Entry 8J4G (X-ray diffraction, 2.49 A resolution); this record covers chains A and B of the 3 polymer chains in the assembly.

Chain A:
Molecule: MHC class I antigen
From: Anas platyrhynchos
UniProtKB: A0A2Z4U0D0 (A0A2Z4U0D0_ANAPL); residues 1-271 here correspond to UniProt positions 22-292 (UniProt number = residue number + 21)
Amino-acid sequence (271 residues; row label = number of the first residue in the row):
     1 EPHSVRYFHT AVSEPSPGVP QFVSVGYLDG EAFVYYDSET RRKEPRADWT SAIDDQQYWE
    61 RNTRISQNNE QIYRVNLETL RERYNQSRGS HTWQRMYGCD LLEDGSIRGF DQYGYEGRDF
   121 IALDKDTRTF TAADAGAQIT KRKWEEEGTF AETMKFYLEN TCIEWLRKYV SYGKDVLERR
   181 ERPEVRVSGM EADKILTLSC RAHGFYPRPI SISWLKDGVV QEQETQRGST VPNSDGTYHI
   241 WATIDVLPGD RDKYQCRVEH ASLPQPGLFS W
Sequence notes: engineered mutation Asn62 (Ile83 in A0A2Z4U0D0); conflict Leu198 (Ser219 in A0A2Z4U0D0)
Disulfides: Cys99-Cys162, Cys200-Cys256

Chain B:
Molecule: Beta-2-microglobulin
From: Anas platyrhynchos
UniProtKB: Q14U75 (Q14U75_ANAPL); residues 1-101 here correspond to UniProt positions 19-119 (UniProt number = residue number + 18)
Amino-acid sequence (103 residues; numbered -1 to 101; the number before each row is that of its first residue; numbers below 1 keep their minus sign (Glu-1 is residue -1)):
    -1 EFGQAKAAPK VQVYSRHPAT AGTENILNCY VEGFHPPKID IALLKNGEPM KDVKYNDMSF
    59 GDDWTFQRLV YAPFTPTKSD VYTCRVDHEA FTEPQSFRWE PDF
Unresolved in the structure: -1 to 0, 100-101
Sequence notes: expression tag (-1 to 0)
Disulfides: Cys27-Cys82

Chain A / chain B interface:
Pairs across the interface - 66 pairs, chain A then chain B:
  Phe8(A) with Phe58(B)
  His9(A) with Phe58(B)
  Thr10(A) with Phe58(B); Phe64(B)
  Val12(A) with Pro35(B), hydrophobic
  Ser16(A) with Lys36(B)
  Pro17(A) with Ile37(B)
  Gly18(A) with Arg66(B), hydrogen bond (backbone-side chain)
  Val19(A) with Pro35(B)
  Tyr27(A) with Met56(B); Ser57(B)
  Tyr35(A) with Asp55(B)
  Arg46(A) with Asp55(B), salt bridge
  Ser90(A) with Gln2(B), hydrogen bond (backbone-side chain)
  Thr92(A) with His33(B); Pro35(B)
  Gln94(A) with His33(B), hydrogen bond; Phe58(B); Trp62(B), hydrogen bond (side chain-backbone); Phe64(B)
  Arg95(A) with Phe58(B)
  Met96(A) with Phe58(B), hydrophobic; Asp60(B); Trp62(B), hydrophobic
  Gln112(A) with Trp62(B)
  Tyr113(A) with Trp62(B)
  Gly114(A) with Trp62(B)
  Glu116(A) with Gln2(B), hydrogen bond; Ala3(B), hydrogen bond (backbone-backbone); His33(B)
  Gly117(A) with His33(B), hydrogen bond (backbone-side chain); Asp61(B); Trp62(B)
  Arg118(A) with Gly1(B), hydrogen bond (side chain-backbone); Trp62(B)
  Asp119(A) with Trp62(B), hydrogen bond
  Glu184(A) with His15(B), salt bridge; Pro16(B)
  Arg186(A) with Pro16(B); Ala17(B), hydrogen bond (side chain-backbone); Thr18(B)
  Arg201(A) with Tyr12(B)
  His203(A) with Ser13(B); Arg14(B); His15(B); Pro16(B)
  Gly204(A) with Arg14(B)
  Ser229(A) with Gln10(B), hydrogen bond; Glu30(B), hydrogen bond
  Val231(A) with Gln10(B); Tyr12(B); Tyr28(B), hydrophobic
  Pro232(A) with Tyr12(B), hydrogen bond (backbone-side chain); Tyr28(B), hydrophobic; Leu67(B)
  Asn233(A) with Tyr12(B); Arg14(B); Asn26(B), hydrogen bond; Leu67(B)
  Ser234(A) with Ile24(B); Tyr69(B)
  Asp235(A) with Arg14(B), salt bridge
  Thr237(A) with Arg14(B)
  His239(A) with Tyr12(B); Ser13(B)
  Trp241(A) with Gln10(B), hydrogen bond
Also at the interface, not in a pair above, chain A (41 interface residues in all): Val25, His91, Glu181, Gly228
Also at the interface, not in a pair above, chain B (34 interface residues in all): Lys8, Val11, Pro34, Gly59

Overview:
41 residues of chain A face 34 of chain B across their interface; the contacts include 15 hydrogen bonds and 3
salt bridges. Polar contacts include Arg46(A)-Asp55(B), Glu184(A)-His15(B) and Asp235(A)-Arg14(B).
Here chain A is MHC class I antigen and chain B is Beta-2-microglobulin, both from Anas platyrhynchos. Entry
8J4G (Crystal structure of 11JD mutant-I62N) was determined by X-ray diffraction.
